PDB entry 7JPR | electron microscopy, 4.00 A resolution | chains C and E of the 5 polymer chains in the assembly

Chain C:
Molecule: Origin recognition complex subunit 3
Source organism: Homo sapiens
UniProt: Q9UBD5 (ORC3_HUMAN), isoform Q9UBD5-2; residues 1-712 here = UniProt positions 1-712
Sequence (712 residues; each row starts with the number of its first residue):
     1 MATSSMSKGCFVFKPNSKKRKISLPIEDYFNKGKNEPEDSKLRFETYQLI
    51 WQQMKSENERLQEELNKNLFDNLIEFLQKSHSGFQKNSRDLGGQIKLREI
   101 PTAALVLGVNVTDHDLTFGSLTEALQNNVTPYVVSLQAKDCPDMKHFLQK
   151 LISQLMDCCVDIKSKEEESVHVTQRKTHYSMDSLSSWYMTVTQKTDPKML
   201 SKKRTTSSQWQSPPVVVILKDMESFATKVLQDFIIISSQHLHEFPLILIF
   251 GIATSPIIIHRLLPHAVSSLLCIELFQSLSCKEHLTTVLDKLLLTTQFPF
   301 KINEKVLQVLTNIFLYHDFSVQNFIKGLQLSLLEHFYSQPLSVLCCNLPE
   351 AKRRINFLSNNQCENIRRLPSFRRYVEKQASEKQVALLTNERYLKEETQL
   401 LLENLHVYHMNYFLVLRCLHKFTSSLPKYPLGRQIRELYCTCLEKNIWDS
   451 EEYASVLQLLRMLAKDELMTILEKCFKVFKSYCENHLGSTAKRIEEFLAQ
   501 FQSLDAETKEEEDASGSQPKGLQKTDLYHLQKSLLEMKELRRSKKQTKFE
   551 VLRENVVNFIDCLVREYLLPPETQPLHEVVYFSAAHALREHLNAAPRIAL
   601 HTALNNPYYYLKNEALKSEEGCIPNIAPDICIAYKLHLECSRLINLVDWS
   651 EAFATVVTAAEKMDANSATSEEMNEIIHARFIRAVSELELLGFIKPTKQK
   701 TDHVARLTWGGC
Not modelled in the structure: 1-2, 87-93, 160-176, 194-211, 278-280, 502-548, 619-624, 639-643, 662-672, 710-712
UniProt features mapped onto this chain:
  - modified residue: Ser23 (Phosphoserine)
From the paper describing this entry:
  - conformationally variable residues (helix shift): Leu42 to Lys86

Chain E:
Molecule: Origin recognition complex subunit 5
Source organism: Homo sapiens
UniProt: O43913 (ORC5_HUMAN); residue numbers follow UniProt; this construct covers 1-435
Sequence (435 residues; numbered 1 to 435; the number before each row is that of its first residue):
     1 MPHLENVVLCRESQVSILQSLFGERHHFSFPSIFIYGHTASGKTYVTQTL
    51 LKTLELPHVFVNCVECFTLRLLLEQILNKLNHLSSSEDGCSTEITCETFN
   101 DFVRLFKQVTTAENLKDQTVYIVLDKAEYLRDMEANLLPGFLRLQELADR
   151 NVTVLFLSEIVWEKFRPNTGCFEPFVLYFPDYSIGNLQKILSHDHPPEYS
   201 ADFYAAYINILLGVFYTVCRDLKELRHLAVLNFPKYCEPVVKGEASERDT
   251 RKLWRNIEPHLKKAMQTVYLREISSSQWEKLQKDDTDPGQLKGLSAHTHV
   301 ELPYYSKFILIAAYLASYNPARTDKRFFLKHHGKIKKTNFLKKHEKTSNH
   351 LLGPKPFPLDRLLAILYSIVDSRVAPTANIFSQITSLVTLQLLTLVGHDD
   401 QLDGPKYKCTVSLDFIRAIARTVNFDIIKYLYDFL
Not modelled in the structure: 1-4, 86-91, 286-303, 331-348, 434-435
Metal / ion sites: Mg2+: Thr44 (together with ATP)
Residues lining bound ligands: ATP (adenosine-5'-triphosphate): Val7, Leu9, His38, Thr39, Ala40, Ser41, Gly42, Lys43, Thr44, Tyr45, Lys126, Glu159, Tyr182, Ile190, Leu222, Lys223, Arg226
UniProt features mapped onto this chain:
  - binding site (ATP): Gly37 to Thr44

How chain C and chain E interact:
Pairs across the interface (38; chain C residue first):
  Leu97(C) - Arg226(E)
  Glu99(C) - His227(E)
  Val109(C) - Leu390(E)  hydrophobic
  Met144(C) - Phe67(E)  hydrophobic
  His178(C) - Arg70(E)
  Ser180(C) - Leu71(E)
  Ile235(C) - Val64(E)  hydrophobic
  Ile236(C) - Glu65(E)
  Gln239(C) - Asn62(E)  hydrogen bond
  Gln239(C) - Glu65(E)
  His240(C) - Glu65(E)  salt bridge
  Thr254(C) - Leu390(E)  hydrogen bond (side chain-backbone)
  Ser268(C) - Arg271(E)
  Ser269(C) - Arg271(E)  hydrogen bond
  Leu271(C) - Arg271(E)
  Cys272(C) - Ser274(E)  hydrogen bond
  Ile273(C) - Arg271(E)
  Ile273(C) - Ser274(E)
  Glu274(C) - Ser276(E)
  Glu274(C) - Gln277(E)  hydrogen bond
  Leu315(C) - Tyr304(E)
  Tyr316(C) - Tyr304(E)  hydrogen bond (backbone-backbone)
  Tyr316(C) - Tyr305(E)  hydrogen bond (backbone-backbone)
  His317(C) - Tyr305(E)
  His317(C) - Asn379(E)  hydrogen bond
  His317(C) - Gln383(E)
  Asn593(C) - Thr377(E)
  Ala594(C) - Thr377(E)
  Ala594(C) - Ala378(E)  hydrogen bond (backbone-backbone)
  Ala595(C) - Pro376(E)
  Ala595(C) - Thr377(E)
  Pro596(C) - Pro376(E)
  Arg597(C) - Leu363(E)
  Arg597(C) - Pro376(E)
  Ile598(C) - Pro376(E)
  Lys695(C) - Asp403(E)
  Arg706(C) - Asp360(E)  salt bridge
  Thr708(C) - Asp360(E)
Other interface residues (no listed pair), chain C (36 interface residues in all): Lys79, Leu148, Tyr179, Asp232, His260, Phe319, Leu707
Other interface residues (no listed pair), chain E (30 interface residues in all): Tyr129, Leu270, Glu272, Ser275, Lys280, Ser306, Ala375

Summary:
36 residues of chain C and 30 residues of chain E are in contact; the contacts include 9 hydrogen bonds and 2
salt bridges. Polar pairs include His240(C)-Glu65(E), Arg706(C)-Asp360(E) and Gln239(C)-Asn62(E). Bound to
chain E: ATP. UniProt lists 8 ATP-binding residues on chain E. From the paper: conformational variability at
Leu42(C).
Here chain C is Origin recognition complex subunit 3 and chain E is Origin recognition complex subunit 5, both
from Homo sapiens. Entry 7JPR (ORC-OPEN: Human Origin Recognition Complex (ORC) in an open conformation) was
determined by electron microscopy, deposited together with 7JPP, 7JPS, 7JPO and 7JPQ.
